PDB entry 9CC9 | electron microscopy, 3.54 A resolution | chains C and K of the 12 polymer chains in the assembly

[Chain C (and K)]
Name: NLR-required for cell death 4
Source organism: Nicotiana benthamiana
Notes: chain K of this document is another copy of the same molecule, construct and numbering; everything in this record applies to it too
UniProtKB: A0A5J6DCT7 (A0A5J6DCT7_NICBE); numbering as in UniProt (aligned over 1-881)
Sequence (881 residues; each row starts with the number of its first residue):
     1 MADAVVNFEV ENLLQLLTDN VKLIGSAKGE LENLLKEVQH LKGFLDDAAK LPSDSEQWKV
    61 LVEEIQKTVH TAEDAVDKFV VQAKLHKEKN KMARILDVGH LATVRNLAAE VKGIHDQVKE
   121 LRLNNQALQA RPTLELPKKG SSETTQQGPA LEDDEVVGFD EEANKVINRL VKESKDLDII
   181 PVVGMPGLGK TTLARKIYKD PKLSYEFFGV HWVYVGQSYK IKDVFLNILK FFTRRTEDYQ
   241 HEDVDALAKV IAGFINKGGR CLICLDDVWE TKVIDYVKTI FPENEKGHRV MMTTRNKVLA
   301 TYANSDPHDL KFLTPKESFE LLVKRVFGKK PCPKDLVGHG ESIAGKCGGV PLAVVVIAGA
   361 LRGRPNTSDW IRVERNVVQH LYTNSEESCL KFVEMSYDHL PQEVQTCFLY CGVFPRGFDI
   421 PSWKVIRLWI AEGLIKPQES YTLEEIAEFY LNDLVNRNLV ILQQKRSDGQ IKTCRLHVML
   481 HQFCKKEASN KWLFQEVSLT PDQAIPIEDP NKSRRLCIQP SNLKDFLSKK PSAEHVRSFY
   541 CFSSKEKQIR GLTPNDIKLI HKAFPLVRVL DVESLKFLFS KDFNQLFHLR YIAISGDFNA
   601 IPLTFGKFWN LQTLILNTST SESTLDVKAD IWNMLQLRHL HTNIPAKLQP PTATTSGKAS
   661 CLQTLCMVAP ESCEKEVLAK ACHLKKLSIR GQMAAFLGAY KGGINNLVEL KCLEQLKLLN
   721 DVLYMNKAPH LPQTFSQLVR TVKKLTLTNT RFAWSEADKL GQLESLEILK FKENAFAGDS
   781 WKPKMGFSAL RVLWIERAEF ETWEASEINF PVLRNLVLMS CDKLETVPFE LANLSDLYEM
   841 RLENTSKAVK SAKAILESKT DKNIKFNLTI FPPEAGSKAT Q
Unresolved in the structure: 1-7, 22-25, 138-145, 506-508, 873-881 (chain K: 1-8, 22-25, 138-145, 506-508, 873-881)
Construct notes: conflict E9 (Leu in A0A5J6DCT7), V478 (Asp in A0A5J6DCT7)
Residues lining bound ligands: ATP (adenosine-5'-triphosphate): L151, E155, V156, V157, F159, M185, P186, G187, L188, G189, K190, T191, T192, D267, R295, L321, R325, P351, V355, F392
Reported in the primary citation:
  - mutagenesis - H40A/D47A/Q129A, E73A/D74A/D77A, D275A/E283A/D453A, R514A/R537A: abolished signaling
  - mutagenesis - K190A/T191A/T192A/R295A, T191A: decreased signaling in response to ATP
  - mutagenesis - E73A/D74A/D77A, R514A/R537A: unchanged stability
  - mutagenesis - R514A, R537A: decreased signaling

[Chain C / chain K interface]
Pairs across the interface - 9 pairs, chain C then chain K:
  V10(C) with L14(K), hydrophobic; L17(K), hydrophobic
  L13(C) with L17(K), hydrophobic
  L14(C) with V10(K), hydrophobic; L14(K), hydrophobic
  L17(C) with E9(K); V10(K), hydrophobic; L13(K), hydrophobic
  L96(C) with L96(K)
Also at the interface, not in a pair above, chain C (6 interface residues in all): D97
Also at the interface, not in a pair above, chain K (8 interface residues in all): V21, D97

[In short]
6 residues of chain C and 8 residues of chain K are in contact. Bound to chain C: ATP. The paper reports that
H40A/D47A/Q129A, E73A/D74A/D77A and D275A/E283A/D453A of chain C, among others, abolish signaling;
K190A/T191A/T192A/R295A and T191A of chain C reduce signaling in response to ATP; 8 substitutions were tested
in all.
Both chains are NLR-required for cell death 4 (Nicotiana benthamiana). Entry 9CC9 (Dodecameric state of the
NRC4 resistosome) was determined by electron microscopy (same publication as 9CC8).
